PDB entry 8A1U | electron microscopy, 2.86 A resolution | chains E and F of the 6 polymer chains in the assembly

== Chain E ==
Molecule: Na(+)-translocating NADH-quinone reductase subunit E
Source organism: Vibrio cholerae
Notes: EC 7.2.1.1
UniProt: Q9X4Q7 (NQRE_VIBCH); residue numbers follow UniProt; this construct covers 1-198
Chain sequence (198 residues; numbered 1 to 198; the number before each row is that of its first residue):
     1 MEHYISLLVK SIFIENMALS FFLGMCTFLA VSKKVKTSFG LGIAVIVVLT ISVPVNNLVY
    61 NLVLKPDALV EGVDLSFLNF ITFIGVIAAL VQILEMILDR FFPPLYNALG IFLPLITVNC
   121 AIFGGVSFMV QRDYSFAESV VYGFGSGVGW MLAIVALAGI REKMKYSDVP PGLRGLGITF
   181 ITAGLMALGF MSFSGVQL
Unresolved in the structure: 1
Metal / ion sites: 2Fe-2S cluster Fe: Cys26, Cys120 (shared with 2 residues of chain D)
Small-molecule neighbours: 2Fe-2S cluster (FES): Gly24, Met25, Cys26, Asn119, Cys120

== Chain F ==
Molecule: Na(+)-translocating NADH-quinone reductase subunit F
Source organism: Vibrio cholerae
Notes: EC 7.2.1.1
UniProt: Q9X4Q8 (NQRF_VIBCH); numbering as in UniProt (aligned over 1-408)
Chain sequence (408 residues; row label = number of the first residue in the row):
     1 MSTIIFGVVM FTLIILALVL VILFAKSKLV PTGDITISIN GDPEKAIVTQ PGGKLLTALA
    61 GAGVFVSSAC GGGGSCGQCR VKIKSGGGDI LPTELDHISK GEAREGERLA CQVAVKADMD
   121 LELPEEIFGV KKWECTVISN DNKATFIKEL KLAIPDGESV PFRAGGYIQI EAPAHHVKYA
   181 DFDVPEKYRG DWDKFNLFRY ESKVDEPIIR AYSMANYPEE FGIIMLNVRI ATPPPNNPNV
   241 PPGQMSSYIW SLKAGDKCTI SGPFGEFFAK DTDAEMVFIG GGAGMAPMRS HIFDQLKRLK
   301 SKRKMSYWYG ARSKREMFYV EDFDGLAAEN DNFVWHCALS DPQPEDNWTG YTGFIHNVLY
   361 ENYLKDHEAP EDCEYYMCGP PMMNAAVINM LKNLGVEEEN ILLDDFGG
Unresolved in the structure: 1, 407-408
Metal / ion sites: 2Fe-2S cluster Fe: Cys70, Cys76, Cys79, Cys111
Small-molecule neighbours:
  - FAD (flavin-adenine dinucleotide): Ala69, Tyr167, Arg210, Ala211, Tyr212, Ser213, Asn227, Val228, Arg229, Ala231, Thr232, Pro233, Pro234, Val240, Pro241, Pro242, Gly243, Gln244, Met245, Ser246, Ala283, Phe406
  - 2Fe-2S cluster (FES): Leu56, Ser67, Ser68, Cys70, Gly71, Gly72, Gly74, Ser75, Cys76, Gly77, Cys79, Leu109, Cys111
  - NADH (NAI; 1,4-dihydronicotinamide adenine dinucleotide): Ser213, Arg229, Gly281, Gly282, Ala283, Gly284, Pro287, Gly310, Ala311, Arg312, Ser340, Phe354, His356, Cys378, Gly379, Pro380, Pro381, Met382, Met383, Ala386, Asp404, Phe406
From the paper describing this entry:
  - binding site for NADH: Phe406

== How chain E and chain F interact ==
Pairs across the interface - 21 pairs, chain E then chain F:
  Val63(E) with Met10(F), hydrophobic
  Leu69(E) with Met10(F), hydrophobic
  Val73(E) with Thr3(F)
  Leu75(E) with Thr3(F); Gly7(F); Met10(F), hydrophobic
  Leu78(E) with Gly7(F); Phe11(F), hydrophobic
  Ile81(E) with Phe11(F), hydrophobic
  Thr82(E) with Ile14(F)
  Gly85(E) with Leu18(F)
  Ala89(E) with Leu18(F), hydrophobic; Ile22(F), hydrophobic
  Gln92(E) with Ile22(F)
  Met96(E) with Ala25(F); Lys26(F); Leu29(F), hydrophobic
  Ile97(E) with Leu29(F), hydrophobic
  Arg100(E) with Lys28(F), hydrogen bond (side chain-backbone); Leu29(F), hydrogen bond (side chain-backbone)
  Phe101(E) with Leu29(F), hydrophobic
Other interface residues (no listed pair), chain E (18 interface residues in all): Asp74, Phe77, Val86, Ile93
Other interface residues (no listed pair), chain F (15 interface residues in all): Phe6, Ile15, Val21, Val30

== Summary ==
Chain E and chain F form an interface of 18 and 15 residues respectively; the contacts include 2 hydrogen
bonds. Polar pairs include Arg100(E)-Lys28(F) and Arg100(E)-Leu29(F). Chain E binds 2Fe-2S cluster. Chain F
binds flavin-adenine dinucleotide, 2Fe-2S cluster and NADH. The paper reports a binding site for NADH at
Phe406(F).
Chain E is Na(+)-translocating NADH-quinone reductase subunit E and chain F is Na(+)-translocating
NADH-quinone reductase subunit F, both from Vibrio cholerae; the structure, Sodium pumping NADH-quinone
oxidoreductase with substrates NADH and Q2, was determined by electron microscopy, deposited together with
8A1T, 8A1V, 8A1W, 8A1X, 8A1Y, 8ACW and 8ACY.
